7NOZ - chains B and F of the 6 polymer chains in the assembly; structure by X-ray diffraction, 3.90 A resolution.

[Chain B]
Protein: Complement C3 alpha chain
Organism: Homo sapiens
Reference sequence: P01024 (CO3_HUMAN); numbering as in UniProt (aligned over 752-1663)
Amino-acid sequence (912 residues; numbered 752 to 1663; the number before each row is that of its first residue):
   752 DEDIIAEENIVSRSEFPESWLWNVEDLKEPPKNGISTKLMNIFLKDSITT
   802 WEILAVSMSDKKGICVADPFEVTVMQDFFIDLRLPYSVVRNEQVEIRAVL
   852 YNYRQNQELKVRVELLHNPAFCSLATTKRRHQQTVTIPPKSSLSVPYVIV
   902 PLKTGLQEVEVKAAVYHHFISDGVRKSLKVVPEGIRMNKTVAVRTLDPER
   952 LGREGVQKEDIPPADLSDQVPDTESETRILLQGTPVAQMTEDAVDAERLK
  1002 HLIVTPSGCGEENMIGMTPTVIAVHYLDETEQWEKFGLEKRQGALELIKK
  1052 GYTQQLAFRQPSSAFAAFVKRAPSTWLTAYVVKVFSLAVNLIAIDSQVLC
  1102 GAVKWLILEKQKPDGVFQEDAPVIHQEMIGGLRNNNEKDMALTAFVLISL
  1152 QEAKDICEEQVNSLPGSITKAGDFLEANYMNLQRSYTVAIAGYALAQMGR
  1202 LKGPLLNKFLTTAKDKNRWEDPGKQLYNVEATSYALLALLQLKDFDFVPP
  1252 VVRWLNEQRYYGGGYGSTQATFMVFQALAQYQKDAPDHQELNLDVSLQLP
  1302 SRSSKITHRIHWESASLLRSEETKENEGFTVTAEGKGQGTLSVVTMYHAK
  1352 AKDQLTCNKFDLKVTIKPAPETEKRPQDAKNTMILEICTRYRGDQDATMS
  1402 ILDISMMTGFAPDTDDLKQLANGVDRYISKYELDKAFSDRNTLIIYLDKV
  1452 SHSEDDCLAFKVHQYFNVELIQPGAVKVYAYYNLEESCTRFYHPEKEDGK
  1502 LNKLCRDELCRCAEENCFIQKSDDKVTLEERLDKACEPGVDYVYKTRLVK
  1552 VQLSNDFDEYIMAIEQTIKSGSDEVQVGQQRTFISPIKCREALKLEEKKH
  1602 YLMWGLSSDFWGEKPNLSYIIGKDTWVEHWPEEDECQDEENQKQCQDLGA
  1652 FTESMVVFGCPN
Disordered / not traced: 1375-1380
Differences from the reference sequence: conflict E1013 (Gln in P01024)
Swiss-Prot annotation at these positions:
  - region: E1634 to F1659 (Interaction with CFP/properdin)
  - site: R954, E955 (Cleavage), R1303, S1304 (Cleavage), R1320, S1321 (Cleavage), N1663 (Coordinates Mg(2+) for interaction with Complement factor B Bb fragment (CFB))
  - modified residue (Phosphoserine): S968, S1321, S1573
  - glycosylation (N-linked (GlcNAc...) asparagine): N939, N1617
  - natural variant: R1042 (R1042L: In AHUS5), A1094 (A1094V: In AHUS5), D1115 (D1115N: In AHUS5), C1158 (C1158W: In AHUS5), Q1161 (Q1161K: In AHUS5), H1464 (H1464D: In AHUS5)
  - mutagenesis: D1029 (D1029A: Minor effect on binding of C3d to CR2), E1030 (E1030A: Impaired binding of C3d to CR2), E1032 (E1032A: Impaired binding of C3d to CR2), E1035 (E1035A: No effect on binding of C3d to CR2), R1042 (R1042M: Impaired binding of C3d to CR2), I1108 to L1109 (Impaired binding of C3d to CR2; when associated with A-1163), E1110 (E1110A: No effect on binding of C3d to CR2), D1115 (D1115A: No effect on binding of C3d to CR2), D1121 (D1121A: No effect on binding of C3d to CR2), D1140 (D1140A: No effect on binding of C3d to CR2), E1153 (E1153A: Impaired binding of C3d to CR2), D1156 (D1156A: Impaired binding of C3d to CR2), 4 further mutagenesis entries in UniProt
Cystine bridges: C873-C1513, C1101-C1158, C1358-C1489, C1389-C1458, C1506-C1511, C1518-C1590, C1537-C1661, C1637-C1646
Covalently attached groups: N-acetylglucosamine (NAG) linked to N939
Metal / ion sites: Mg2+: N1663 (shared with S278(F), S280(F), T353(F) of chain F)

[Chain F]
Protein: Complement factor B
Organism: Homo sapiens
Notes: EC 3.4.21.47
Reference sequence: P00751 (CFAB_HUMAN); residue numbers follow UniProt; this construct covers 35-764
Amino-acid sequence (731 residues; row label = number of the first residue in the row):
    35 GSCSLEGVEIKGGSFRLLQEGQALEYVCPSGFYPYPVQTRTCRSTGSWST
    85 LKTQDQKTVRKAECRAIHCPRPHDFENGEYWPRSPYYNVSDEISFHCYDG
   135 YTLRGSANRTCQVNGRWSGQTAICDNGAGYCSNPGIPIGTRKVGSQYRLE
   185 DSVTYHCSRGLTLRGSQRRTCQEGGSWSGTEPSCQDSFMYDTPQEVAEAF
   235 LSSLTETIEGVDAEDGHGPGEQQKRKIVLDPSGSMNIYLVLDGSGSIGAS
   285 NFTGAKKCLVNLIEKVASYGVKPRYGLVTYATYPKIWVKVSEADSSNADW
   335 VTKQLNEINYEDHKLKSGTNTKKALQAVYSMMSWPDDVPPEGWNRTRHVI
   385 ILMTDGLHNMGGDPITVIDEIRDLLYIGKDRKNPREDYLDVYVFGVGPLV
   435 NQVNINALASKKDNEQHVFKVKDMENLEDVFYQMIDESQSLSLCGMVWEH
   485 RKGTDYHKQPWQAKISVIRPSKGHESCMGAVVSEYFVLTAAHCFTVDDKE
   535 HSIKVSVGGEKRDLEIEVVLFHPNYNINGKKEAGIPEFYDYDVALIKLKN
   585 KLKYGQTIRPICLPCTEGTTRALRLPPTTTCQQQKEELLPAQDIKALFVS
   635 EEEKKLTRKEVYIKNGDKKGSCERDAQYAPGYDKVKDISEVVTPRFLCTG
   685 GVSPYADPNTCRGDSGGPLIVHKRSRFIQVGVISWGVVDVCKNQKRQKQV
   735 PAHARDFHINLFQVLPWLKEKLQDEDLGFLA
Disordered / not traced: 248-266
Differences from the reference sequence: engineered mutation G279 (Asp in P00751); expression tag (765)
Swiss-Prot annotation at these positions:
  - active site (Charge relay system): H526, D576, S699
  - binding site (Mg(2+)): S278, S280, T353
  - binding site (Mn(2+)): S278, S280, T353
  - site: R259, K260 (Cleavage)
  - glycosylation: N122 (N-linked (GlcNAc...) asparagine), N142 (N-linked (GlcNAc...) asparagine), N285 (N-linked (GlcNAc...) asparagine), K291 (N-linked (Glc) (glycation) lysine), N378 (N-linked (GlcNAc...) asparagine)
  - natural variant: S166 (S166P: In AHUS4), R203 (R203Q: In AHUS4), I242 (I242L: In AHUS4), F286 (F286L: In AHUS4), K323 (K323E: In AHUS4; K323Q: In AHUS4), M458 (M458I: In AHUS4), K533 (K533R: In AHUS4), A736 (A736S: In allele FA)
  - mutagenesis: K348 to K350 (Decreases binding to the pro-C3-convertase complex. Does not affect Complement C3 beta chain binding), E471 (E471A: Reduced formation of C3 convertase), E644 (E644L: Decreased cleavage and activation by CFD), Y689 (Y689F: Decreased cleavage and activation by CFD), A690 (A690W: Decreased cleavage and activation by CFD), Q733 (Q733R: Decreased cleavage and activation by CFD), V734 (V734G: Decreased cleavage and activation by CFD), D740 (D740N/E/A/S/Y: Abolished ability to cleave C3, without affecting cleavage by CFD and interaction with complement C3b), F741 (F741W/A: Abolished ability to cleave C3, without affecting cleavage by CFD and interaction with complement C3b)
Cystine bridges: C37-C76, C62-C98, C103-C145, C131-C158, C165-C205, C191-C218, C478-C596, C511-C527, C599-C615, C656-C682, C695-C725
Covalently attached groups: N-acetylglucosamine (NAG) linked to N122, N142, N378
Metal / ion sites: Mg2+: S278, S280, T353 (shared with N1663(B) of chain B)
Reported in the primary citation:
  - conformationally variable residues (helix shift): F286, Y344 to L349
  - disease-associated variants - F286L: increased binding to C3b (citing earlier work)
  - mutagenesis - D279G: increased stability (citing earlier work)
  - mutagenesis - S699A: abolished catalytic activity (citing earlier work)

[How chain B and chain F interact]
Contacting residue pairs (91; chain B residue first):
  E759(B) - K91(F)  salt bridge
  V762(B) - R105(F)
  V762(B) - P119(F)
  S765(B) - H107(F)
  E766(B) - Y114(F)
  E766(B) - R117(F)  salt bridge
  W771(B) - Y132(F)
  L772(B) - Y132(F)
  W773(B) - Y132(F)
  W773(B) - D133(F)  hydrogen bond (backbone-backbone)
  N774(B) - H130(F)
  N774(B) - D133(F)
  V775(B) - D133(F)  hydrogen bond (backbone-side chain)
  F794(B) - E113(F)
  F794(B) - W115(F)  hydrophobic
  F794(B) - P116(F)  hydrophobic
  L795(B) - R117(F)  hydrogen bond (backbone-side chain)
  K796(B) - E113(F)  salt bridge
  K796(B) - R117(F)
  L867(B) - R193(F)
  T878(B) - D89(F)
  R881(B) - K91(F)
  L907(B) - R175(F)  hydrogen bond (backbone-side chain)
  L907(B) - V177(F)
  E909(B) - R175(F)  salt bridge
  R926(B) - H107(F)  hydrogen bond (side chain-backbone)
  E977(B) - R182(F)  salt bridge
  N1293(B) - Q733(F)  hydrogen bond (backbone-side chain)
  N1293(B) - V734(F)  hydrogen bond (side chain-backbone)
  P1301(B) - R415(F)  hydrogen bond (backbone-side chain)
  S1302(B) - E184(F)
  S1302(B) - R415(F)
  R1303(B) - L183(F)
  R1303(B) - E207(F)
  R1303(B) - K416(F)  hydrogen bond (backbone-side chain)
  S1304(B) - E207(F)  hydrogen bond (backbone-side chain)
  S1304(B) - K416(F)  hydrogen bond
  S1305(B) - E207(F)  hydrogen bond (backbone-side chain)
  S1305(B) - E644(F)
  I1307(B) - Y689(F)  hydrophobic
  T1308(B) - Y689(F)
  T1308(B) - A690(F)  hydrogen bond (backbone-backbone)
  H1309(B) - P688(F)
  H1309(B) - Y689(F)
  H1309(B) - A690(F)
  R1310(B) - V686(F)
  R1310(B) - A690(F)
  R1310(B) - K732(F)
  R1310(B) - V734(F)
  H1312(B) - V686(F)
  H1312(B) - V734(F)  hydrogen bond (side chain-backbone)
  H1312(B) - P735(F)
  H1312(B) - A736(F)
  E1322(B) - Y689(F)  hydrogen bond
  E1323(B) - R182(F)  salt bridge
  T1324(B) - E184(F)
  K1325(B) - E184(F)  hydrogen bond (backbone-side chain)
  K1325(B) - D185(F)
  E1326(B) - E184(F)
  E1326(B) - R415(F)  salt bridge
  E1328(B) - R415(F)  salt bridge
  E1335(B) - K732(F)  salt bridge
  G1336(B) - Q733(F)
  K1337(B) - Q733(F)
  E1530(B) - S78(F)
  D1534(B) - S78(F)
  C1537(B) - N393(F)  hydrogen bond (backbone-side chain)
  E1538(B) - R77(F)  salt bridge
  E1538(B) - N393(F)
  P1539(B) - L391(F)  hydrophobic
  P1539(B) - H392(F)
  V1541(B) - N393(F)
  D1542(B) - G396(F)
  K1570(B) - N393(F)  hydrogen bond (side chain-backbone)
  S1571(B) - G395(F)
  G1572(B) - G395(F)
  S1573(B) - K356(F)  hydrogen bond (backbone-side chain)
  S1573(B) - G395(F)
  S1573(B) - G396(F)
  S1573(B) - D397(F)
  C1661(B) - S351(F)
  C1661(B) - G352(F)
  C1661(B) - N393(F)
  C1661(B) - M394(F)
  P1662(B) - S351(F)
  N1663(B) - S278(F)  hydrogen bond (backbone-side chain)
  N1663(B) - G279(F)
  N1663(B) - S280(F)  hydrogen bond (backbone-side chain)
  N1663(B) - G352(F)
  N1663(B) - T353(F)  hydrogen bond (backbone-side chain)
  N1663(B) - N393(F)
Also at the interface, not in a pair above, chain B (58 interface residues in all): D797, K879, Q908, D1295, G1660
Also at the interface, not in a pair above, chain F (52 interface residues in all): Q90, C131, S186

[In short]
The interface between chain B and chain F involves 58 residues on one side and 52 on the other, with 22
hydrogen bonds and 10 salt bridges. Polar pairs include E759(B)-K91(F), E766(B)-R117(F) and K796(B)-E113(F).
From the paper: F286L of chain F increases binding to C3b; conformational variability at F286(F) and Y344(F);
3 substitutions were tested in all.
Chain B is Complement C3 alpha chain and chain F is Complement factor B, both from Homo sapiens; the
structure, Structure of the nanobody stablized properdin bound alternative pathway proconvertase C3b:FB:FP,
was determined by X-ray diffraction.
